Entry 7T5O (electron microscopy, 3.39 A resolution); this record covers chains H and L of the 5 polymer chains in the assembly.

Chain H:
Molecule: GAR03 Fab heavy chain
From: Homo sapiens
Notes: antibody fragment or engineered binder
Chain sequence (231 residues; row label = number of the first residue in the row):
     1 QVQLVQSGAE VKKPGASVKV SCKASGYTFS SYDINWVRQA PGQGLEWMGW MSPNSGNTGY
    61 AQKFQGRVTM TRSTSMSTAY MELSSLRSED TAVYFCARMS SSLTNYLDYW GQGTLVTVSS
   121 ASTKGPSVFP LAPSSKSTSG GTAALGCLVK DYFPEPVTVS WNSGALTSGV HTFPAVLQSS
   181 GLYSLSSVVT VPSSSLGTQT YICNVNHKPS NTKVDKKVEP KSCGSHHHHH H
Disordered / not traced: 221-231
Cystine bridges: C22-C96, C147-C203

Chain L:
Molecule: GAR03 Fab light chain
From: Homo sapiens
Notes: antibody fragment or engineered binder
Chain sequence (215 residues; row label = number of the first residue in the row):
     1 SYVLTQPPSV AVAPGQTARI RCGENDIGSK NVHWYQQKSG QAPVLVVYDD SDRPSGIPER
    61 FSGSNSGNTA TLTISRVEAG DEADYYCQVW DSTGDHPDVV FGGGTKLTVL GQPKAAPSVT
   121 LFPPSSEELQ ANKATLVCLI SDFYPGAVTV AWKADSSPVK AGVETTTPSK QSNNKYAASS
   181 YLSLTPEQWK SHRSYSCQVT HEGSTVEKTV APTEC
Disordered / not traced: 214-215
Cystine bridges: C22-C87, C138-C197

Chain H / chain L interface:
Contacting residue pairs (45):
  Q39(H) - Q37(L)  hydrogen bond
  Q39(H) - Y86(L)
  L45(H) - Y86(L)  hydrophobic
  L45(H) - F101(L)
  W47(H) - P97(L)
  W47(H) - D98(L)
  W47(H) - V99(L)
  Q62(H) - D98(L)
  S100(H) - Y48(L)  hydrogen bond
  T104(H) - N31(L)
  T104(H) - H33(L)
  N105(H) - W90(L)
  Y106(H) - H33(L)
  Y106(H) - Y35(L)
  Y106(H) - Y48(L)  hydrophobic
  L107(H) - Y35(L)  hydrogen bond (backbone-side chain)
  L107(H) - L45(L)
  L107(H) - F101(L)  hydrophobic
  D108(H) - L45(L)
  W110(H) - P43(L)
  G111(H) - A42(L)
  F129(H) - E128(L)
  F129(H) - A131(L)  hydrophobic
  F129(H) - K133(L)
  P130(H) - S125(L)  hydrogen bond (backbone-side chain)
  P130(H) - E127(L)
  P130(H) - E128(L)
  L131(H) - S125(L)
  A132(H) - E127(L)
  T138(H) - P123(L)
  A143(H) - F122(L)  hydrophobic
  A144(H) - F122(L)
  K150(H) - K133(L)
  K150(H) - S183(L)
  F173(H) - L139(L)  hydrophobic
  F173(H) - Y181(L)
  P174(H) - T166(L)
  V176(H) - E164(L)
  V176(H) - T165(L)
  V176(H) - T166(L)
  L177(H) - E164(L)
  Q178(H) - E164(L)
  S179(H) - E164(L)  hydrogen bond (backbone-side chain)
  S186(H) - Y181(L)
  E219(H) - E127(L)
Other interface residues (no listed pair), chain H (37 interface residues in all): N35, G44, W50, F95, M99, S102, S137, L148, A175
Other interface residues (no listed pair), chain L (32 interface residues in all): Q41, Q88, T135, S169, S179

In short:
37 residues of chain H face 32 of chain L across their interface, with 5 hydrogen bonds. Polar pairs include
Q39(H)-Q37(L), S100(H)-Y48(L) and L107(H)-Y35(L).
Chain H is GAR03 Fab heavy chain and chain L is GAR03 Fab light chain, both from Homo sapiens; the structure,
VFLIP Spike Trimer with GAR03, was determined by electron microscopy (same publication as 7T72).
